PDB entry 7F2P | electron microscopy, 3.00 A resolution | chains d and h of the 18 polymer chains in the assembly

# Chain d (and h)
Molecule: KHP40 mcp
Source organism: Helicobacter phage KHP40
Notes: chain h of this document is another copy of the same molecule, construct and numbering; everything in this record applies to it too
UniProtKB: I7HFY0 (I7HFY0_9CAUD); residues 1-386 here = UniProt positions 1-386
Sequence (386 residues; row label = number of the first residue in the row):
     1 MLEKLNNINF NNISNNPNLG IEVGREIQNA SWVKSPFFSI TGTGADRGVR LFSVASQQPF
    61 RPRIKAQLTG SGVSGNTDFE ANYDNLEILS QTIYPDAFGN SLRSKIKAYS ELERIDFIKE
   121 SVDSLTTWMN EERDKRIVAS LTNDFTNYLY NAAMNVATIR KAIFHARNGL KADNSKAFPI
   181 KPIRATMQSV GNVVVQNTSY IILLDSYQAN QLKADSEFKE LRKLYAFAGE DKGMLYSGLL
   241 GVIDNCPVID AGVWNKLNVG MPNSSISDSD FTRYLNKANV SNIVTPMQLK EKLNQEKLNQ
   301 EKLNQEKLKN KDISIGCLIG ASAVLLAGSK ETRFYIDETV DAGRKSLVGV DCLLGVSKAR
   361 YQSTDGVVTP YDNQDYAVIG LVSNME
Disordered / not traced: 1-4, 297-311 (chain h: 1-5, 297-309)

# Chain d / chain h interface
Residue-residue contacts (15):
  Arg103(d) - Asp78(h)  salt bridge
  Lys105(d) - Asn76(h)
  Ile106(d) - Gly75(h)
  Ile106(d) - Asn76(h)  hydrogen bond (backbone-side chain)
  Tyr109(d) - Gly75(h)
  Asp341(d) - Asp78(h)
  Asp341(d) - Phe79(h)  hydrogen bond (side chain-backbone)
  Asp341(d) - Glu80(h)
  Ala342(d) - Phe79(h)  hydrophobic
  Arg344(d) - Gly75(h)
  Arg344(d) - Thr77(h)  hydrogen bond (side chain-backbone)
  Arg344(d) - Asp78(h)
  Arg344(d) - Phe79(h)
  Lys345(d) - Asn76(h)  hydrogen bond (side chain-backbone)
  Lys345(d) - Asp78(h)  salt bridge
Also at the interface, not in a pair above, chain h (7 interface residues in all): Val73

# In short
Chain d and chain h form an interface of 8 and 7 residues respectively, with 4 hydrogen bonds and 2 salt
bridges. Among the polar pairs are Arg103(d)-Asp78(h), Lys345(d)-Asp78(h) and Ile106(d)-Asn76(h).
Both chains are KHP40 mcp (Helicobacter phage KHP40). Entry 7F2P (The head structure of Helicobacter pylori
bacteriophage KHP40) was determined by electron microscopy (same publication as 7DN2 and 7DOU).
